PDB entry 5JFX | X-ray diffraction, 1.63 A resolution | chain A

== Chain A ==
Protein: High affinity nerve growth factor receptor
Organism: Homo sapiens
Notes: EC 2.7.10.1
Reference sequence: P04629 (NTRK1_HUMAN), isoform P04629-4; residues 502-796 here correspond to UniProt positions 404-698 (UniProt number = residue number - 98)
Amino-acid sequence (308 residues; each row starts with the number of its first residue):
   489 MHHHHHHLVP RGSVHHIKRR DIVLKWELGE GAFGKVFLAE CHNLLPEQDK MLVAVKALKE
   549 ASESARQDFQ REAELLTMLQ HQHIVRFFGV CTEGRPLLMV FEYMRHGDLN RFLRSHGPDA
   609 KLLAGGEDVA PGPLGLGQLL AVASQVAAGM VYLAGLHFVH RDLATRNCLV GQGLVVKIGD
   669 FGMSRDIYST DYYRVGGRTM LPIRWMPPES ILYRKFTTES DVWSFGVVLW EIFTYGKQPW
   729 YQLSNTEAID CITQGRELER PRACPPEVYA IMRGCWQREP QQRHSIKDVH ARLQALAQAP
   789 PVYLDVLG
Disordered / not traced: 607-616, 671-688, 794-796
Differences from the reference sequence: initiating methionine (489); expression tag (490-501)
Ligand contacts: PF-06273340 (6K4; N-{5-[2-amino-7-(1-hydroxy-2-methylpropan-2-yl)-7H-pyrrolo[2,3-d]pyrimidine-5-carbonyl]pyridin-3-yl}-2-(5-chloropyridin-2-yl)acetamide): Leu516, Gly517, Val524, Ala542, Lys544, Leu564, Leu567, Ile572, Val573, Phe589, Glu590, Tyr591, Met592, Gly595, Asp596, Leu641, Phe646, His648, Leu657, Ile666, Gly667, Asp668, Phe669
What the authors report for this chain:
  - binding site for PF-06273340: Lys544, Glu560, Phe589, Glu590, Met592, Asp668, Phe669

== Overview ==
Chain A binds PF-06273340. From the paper: a binding site for PF-06273340 at Lys544, Glu560 and Phe589 among
others.
Chain A is High affinity nerve growth factor receptor (Homo sapiens); the structure, Crystal structure of TrkA
in complex with PF-06273340, was determined by X-ray diffraction, deposited together with 5JFS, 5JFV and 5JFW.
